Entry 5ZVT (electron microscopy, 3.30 A resolution); this record covers chains V and Y of the 35 polymer chains in the assembly.

Chain V:
Name: Core protein VP6
Organism: Grass carp reovirus
Reference sequence: Q8JU64 (Q8JU64_9REOV); numbering as in UniProt (aligned over 1-412)
Amino-acid sequence (412 residues; row label = number of the first residue in the row):
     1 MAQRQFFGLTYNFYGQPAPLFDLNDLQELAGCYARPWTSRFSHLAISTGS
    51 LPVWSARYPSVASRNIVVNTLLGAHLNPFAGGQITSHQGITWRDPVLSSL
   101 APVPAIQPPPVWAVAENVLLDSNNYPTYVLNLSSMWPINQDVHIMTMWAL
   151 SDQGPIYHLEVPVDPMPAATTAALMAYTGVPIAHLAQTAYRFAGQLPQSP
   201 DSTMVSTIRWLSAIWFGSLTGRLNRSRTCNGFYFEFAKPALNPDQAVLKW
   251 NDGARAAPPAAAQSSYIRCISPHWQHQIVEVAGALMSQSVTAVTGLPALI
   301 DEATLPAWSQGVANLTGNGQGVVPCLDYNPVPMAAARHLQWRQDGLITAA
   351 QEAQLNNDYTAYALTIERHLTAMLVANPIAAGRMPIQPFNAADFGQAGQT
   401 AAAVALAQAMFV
Unresolved in the structure: 1

Chain Y:
Name: VP3
Organism: Grass carp reovirus
Reference sequence: Q9E3V8 (Q9E3V8_9REOV); numbering as in UniProt (aligned over 1-1214)
Amino-acid sequence (1214 residues; numbered 1 to 1214; the number before each row is that of its first residue):
     1 MPRRSARKAQSAIASPADTNVVPAKDAPTTNSPPSTTSPNQAAADANQQQ
    51 AGIVSSQSGPNAVGDSAPSSSVNNDGDIITRPTSDSIAAVANATKPAAVV
   101 SDPQSMKVTPIVNPSSYVCNVCNARFSTMSALSEHLRSDHRDDASTLLAT
   151 PMINNAIRSFLTAWDDIRILSPDVSSKSLSAYLDSAVANGPELIIEDTGL
   201 CTSFMLLDNIPSAHLTKELIGFTWFMQMYQMTPPLPEGAVNRIVCMTNWA
   251 SLGDEGRGLEVRLPPPTDSSVHAYKTVLSRGYIDNAQFNPLALRSNVLLM
   301 LLQFTLSNLKINKSSTFTSDVTTITSGRMIRAFEGRPELLALAYPGRAVL
   351 PTQTKNAQFLSTAIADRIGRLDRANLIGGEVSAMVECMELCDALTLHIRE
   401 TYIMLLRSMHQDPTQIVQIVNECANNLLNSTIPISLRPTILCPWFASSED
   451 LRLQQVMHLVNISSNTAAALPLVEALSTLLRSVTPLVLDPTVLTNAITTI
   501 SESTTQTISPISEILRLLQPMGNDYAAFWKCIASWAYNGLVTTVLSEDAF
   551 PDSSQSITHLPSMWKCLFLTLAGPMTSDPHSPVKVFMALANLLAQPEPIA
   601 IGVPGMHQTTPASQFSHPGVWPPGFLNPQLINPQQAPLLRAFAEHIRANW
   651 PQPSEFGYGSTLQGSANLFIPSNRMVYPWPNQPLPRLTVAPTYDSAMSNW
   701 ISTTIAFFIRVVNSVNMTATVNDLTRRTMTGVMTAMRQVKTMTPFYIQHM
   751 CPTELSVLASVTVTPPFQVPFTRLVQNDVITNVLVARVDPAQRGDAAVDI
   801 RATHATFAAALPVDPAAIVVAMLCGQTETNLIPSHHYGKAFAPLFASNAM
   851 FTRNQRAVITREAFVCARSAVAQCQDAGFLVPRPLDALRQFDVTSAAAAE
   901 IMHAVNDAFKTAFDLDGALLDGLALYGDPRIADLSAAYLQYGGNVVREHV
   951 PPGPSHIHRALQQVESTFMAEMNLFNVARGNLYLVQTATNGNWSPMAPVA
  1001 APPFVRGGPNVRVVGRFGTIVPRPNGLEPQLIDDGNVPRDIAGDWVYPSD
  1051 VLQVSVAVFRDYVWPMVKAGRTRVLVELGHYVYTLHYYDPQISLDEAPIL
  1101 EEWLSKINPAGIPPVPFCIPIPQVYPCITARRVHYAFTSENNNDSLFSTN
  1151 AASIDTAFGENAAVSPLRWPGLVDPNYRVGTNDLPNRITLYNSLYRYNFT
  1201 YPTLDGIMYVRSAT
Unresolved in the structure: 1-14, 142-154, 173-183, 502-523
Disulfide bonds: Cys119-Cys122

How chain V and chain Y interact:
Residue-residue contacts (76; chain V residue first):
  Ala2(V) - Arg373(Y)
  Leu44(V) - Leu436(Y)
  Ala45(V) - Ile434(Y)
  Ala45(V) - Ser435(Y)
  Ala45(V) - Leu436(Y)  hydrogen bond (backbone-backbone)
  Ile46(V) - Pro433(Y)  hydrophobic
  Ile46(V) - Ile434(Y)
  Ser47(V) - Thr414(Y)  hydrogen bond
  Ser47(V) - Ile432(Y)
  Ser47(V) - Pro433(Y)
  Ser47(V) - Ile434(Y)  hydrogen bond (backbone-backbone)
  Ser47(V) - Leu436(Y)
  Thr48(V) - Val417(Y)
  Thr48(V) - Thr431(Y)
  Thr48(V) - Ile432(Y)
  Gly49(V) - Thr414(Y)  hydrogen bond (backbone-side chain)
  Ser50(V) - Gln418(Y)  hydrogen bond
  Ala168(V) - Val1179(Y)
  Ala168(V) - Gly1180(Y)
  Ala168(V) - Thr1181(Y)
  Ala169(V) - Val1179(Y)  hydrogen bond (backbone-backbone)
  Ala172(V) - Glu400(Y)
  Ala172(V) - Tyr1197(Y)  hydrogen bond (backbone-side chain)
  Ala173(V) - Tyr1195(Y)  hydrophobic
  Met175(V) - Glu400(Y)
  Met175(V) - Ile403(Y)
  Met175(V) - Met404(Y)  hydrophobic
  Met175(V) - Arg407(Y)
  Met175(V) - Tyr1197(Y)
  Ala176(V) - Arg407(Y)  hydrogen bond (backbone-side chain)
  Ala176(V) - Tyr1197(Y)  hydrophobic
  Tyr177(V) - Leu376(Y)
  Tyr177(V) - Met384(Y)
  Thr178(V) - Arg407(Y)
  Thr178(V) - Ser408(Y)
  Gly179(V) - Arg407(Y)
  Gly179(V) - His410(Y)  hydrogen bond (backbone-side chain)
  Val180(V) - Arg407(Y)
  Pro181(V) - Asp412(Y)
  His184(V) - Asp412(Y)  salt bridge
  His184(V) - Leu436(Y)
  Gln187(V) - Leu436(Y)
  Thr188(V) - Leu376(Y)
  Thr188(V) - Arg437(Y)
  Thr188(V) - Pro438(Y)
  Arg191(V) - Leu376(Y)
  Arg191(V) - Gly378(Y)
  Arg191(V) - Arg437(Y)
  Arg191(V) - Pro438(Y)
  Phe192(V) - Asn375(Y)
  Phe192(V) - Leu376(Y)  hydrophobic
  Gln195(V) - Asn375(Y)  hydrogen bond (side chain-backbone)
  Gln195(V) - Leu376(Y)
  Gln195(V) - Ile377(Y)
  Leu196(V) - Ala374(Y)  hydrophobic
  Leu196(V) - Ile377(Y)  hydrophobic
  Pro197(V) - Arg373(Y)  hydrogen bond (backbone-side chain)
  Gln198(V) - Arg373(Y)
  Gln198(V) - Ala374(Y)
  Gln198(V) - Asn375(Y)
  Ser199(V) - Arg373(Y)
  Thr203(V) - Glu386(Y)  hydrogen bond
  Met204(V) - Asn375(Y)
  Met204(V) - Met384(Y)  hydrophobic
  Met204(V) - Tyr1195(Y)
  Leu241(V) - Thr661(Y)
  Asn242(V) - Gln418(Y)
  Gln245(V) - Asp412(Y)  hydrogen bond
  Gln245(V) - Gln415(Y)  hydrogen bond
  Lys249(V) - Ser408(Y)
  Lys249(V) - Phe445(Y)
  Trp250(V) - Met404(Y)
  Trp250(V) - His956(Y)
  Trp250(V) - Arg959(Y)
  Asp252(V) - Pro954(Y)
  Asp252(V) - Arg959(Y)
Other interface residues (no listed pair), chain V (39 interface residues in all): Thr171, Val247

In short:
39 residues of chain V and 37 residues of chain Y are in contact; the contacts include 14 hydrogen bonds and 1
salt bridge. Polar pairs include His184(V)-Asp412(Y), Ser47(V)-Thr414(Y) and Gly49(V)-Thr414(Y).
Here chain V is Core protein VP6 and chain Y is VP3, both from Grass carp reovirus. Entry 5ZVT (Structure of
RNA polymerase complex and genome within a dsRNA virus provides insights into the mechanisms ...) was
determined by electron microscopy, deposited together with 5ZVS.
